7EQD - chains L and 9 of the 35 polymer chains in the assembly; structure by electron microscopy, 2.76 A resolution.

# Chain L
Protein: Reaction center protein L chain
From: Rhodospirillum rubrum
UniProtKB: P10717 (RCEL_RHORU); residue numbers follow UniProt; this construct covers 2-276
Sequence (275 residues; row label = number of the first residue in the row):
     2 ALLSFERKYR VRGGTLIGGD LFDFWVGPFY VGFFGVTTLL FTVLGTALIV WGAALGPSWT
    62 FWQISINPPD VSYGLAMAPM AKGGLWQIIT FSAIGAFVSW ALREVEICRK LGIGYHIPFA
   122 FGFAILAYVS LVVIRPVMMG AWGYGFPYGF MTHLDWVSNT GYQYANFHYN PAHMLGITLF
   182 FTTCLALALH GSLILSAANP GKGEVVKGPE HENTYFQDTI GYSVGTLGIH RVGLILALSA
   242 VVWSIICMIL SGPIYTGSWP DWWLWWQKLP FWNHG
Metal / ion sites: Fe ion: His191, His231 (shared with 3 residues of chain M)
Ligand contacts:
  - Trans-Geranyl BACTERIOCHLOROPHYLL A (07D), molecule 1: Ile50, Phe62, Tyr129, Leu132, Phe147, Gly150, Phe151, Met152, His154, Leu155, Trp157, Val158
  - Trans-Geranyl BACTERIOCHLOROPHYLL A (07D), molecule 2: Phe98, Phe122, Ala125, Ile126, Ala128, Tyr129, Leu132, Trp157, Val158, Ser159, Thr161, Gly162, Tyr163, Phe168, His169, His174, Gly177, Ile178, Phe181, Phe182, Val242, Ser245, Ile246, Cys248, Met249
  - Trans-Geranyl BACTERIOCHLOROPHYLL A (07D), molecule 3: Val158, Tyr163, His169, Phe182
  - Trans-Geranyl BACTERIOCHLOROPHYLL A (07D), molecule 4: His169, Met175, Ile178, Thr179, Phe182, Thr183, Leu186
  - Trans-Geranyl BACTERIOPHEOPHYTIN A (08I), molecule 1: Thr39, Phe42, Thr43, Gly46, Thr47, Ile50, Ile90, Ser93, Ala94, Ala97, Phe98, Trp101, Glu105, Ile118, Ala121, Phe122, Phe124, Ala125, Tyr129, Phe147, Tyr149, Gly150, Phe151, His154, Phe181, Ala238, Leu239, Val242
  - Trans-Geranyl BACTERIOPHEOPHYTIN A (08I), molecule 2: Phe182, Cys185, Leu186, Ala189, Leu190, Ile221
  - RQ0 (2-azanyl-5-[(2E,6E,8E,10E,12E,14E,18E,22E,26E,30E,34E)-3,7,11,15,19,23,27,31,35,39-decamethyltetraconta-2,6,8,10,12,14,18,22,26,30,34,38-dodecaenyl]-3-methoxy-6-methyl-cyclohexa-2,5-diene-1,4-dione): Val27, Phe30, Val32, Leu40, Val44, Thr47, Ala48, Val51, Trp101, Arg104
  - ubiquinone-10 (U10), molecule 1: Pro172, Met175, Leu176, Thr179, Trp264
  - ubiquinone-10 (U10), molecule 2: Thr183, Ala187, Leu190, His191, Leu194, Ile195, Glu213, Asn214, Phe217, Ile221, Tyr223, Ser224, Val225, Gly226, Thr227, Ile230, Leu237
UniProt features mapped onto this chain:
  - binding site ((7R,8Z)-bacteriochlorophyll b): His154, His174
  - binding site (Fe cation): His191, His231
  - binding site (a ubiquinone): Phe217
What the authors report for this chain:
  - binding site for Trans-Geranyl BACTERIOCHLOROPHYLL A: His169, His174
  - Trans-Geranyl BACTERIOCHLOROPHYLL A coordination: His174

# Chain 9
Protein: Light-harvesting protein B-870 alpha chain
From: Rhodospirillum rubrum
UniProtKB: P02947 (LHA_RHORU); residue numbers follow UniProt; this construct covers 1-62
Sequence (62 residues; numbered 1 to 62; the number before each row is that of its first residue):
     1 MWRIWQLFDP RQALVGLATF LFVLALLIHF ILLSTERFNW LEGASTKPVQ TSMVMPSSDL
    61 AV
Not modelled in the structure: 48-62
Modified / non-standard residues: Met1 (N-formylmethionine; FME)
Ligand contacts:
  - Trans-Geranyl BACTERIOCHLOROPHYLL A (07D), molecule 1: Ala18, Leu21, Phe22, Ala25, His29, Leu32, Phe38, Trp40
  - Trans-Geranyl BACTERIOCHLOROPHYLL A (07D), molecule 2: Leu21, Leu24, Ala25, Ile28, His29, Leu32, Phe38
  - spirilloxanthin (CRT), molecule 1: Arg3, Ile4, Gln6, Leu7
  - spirilloxanthin (CRT), molecule 2: Leu14, Leu17, Phe20, Leu21, Leu24, Ile28, Ile31
  - spirilloxanthin (CRT), molecule 3: Phe22, Ala25, Leu26, His29, Phe30, Leu33, Trp40
UniProt features mapped onto this chain:
  - binding site (a bacteriochlorophyll): His29
  - modified residue: Met1 (N-formylmethionine)
What the authors report for this chain:
  - binding site for Trans-Geranyl BACTERIOCHLOROPHYLL A: His29, Trp40

# Chain L / chain 9 interface
Contacting residue pairs - 18 pairs, chain L then chain 9:
  Asp21(L) with Arg11(9), salt bridge
  Leu22(L) with Arg11(9); Gln12(9)
  Phe23(L) with Val15(9), hydrophobic
  Phe25(L) with Gln12(9)
  Leu41(L) with Val23(9), hydrophobic
  Val44(L) with Val23(9), hydrophobic
  Leu45(L) with Val23(9), hydrophobic; Leu26(9), hydrophobic
  Ala48(L) with Leu27(9), hydrophobic
  Leu49(L) with Leu27(9), hydrophobic
  Trp52(L) with Ile31(9), hydrophobic; Ser34(9), hydrogen bond
  Met81(L) with Phe30(9), hydrophobic; Leu33(9), hydrophobic; Ser34(9)
  Ala82(L) with Ser34(9)
  Ile89(L) with Phe30(9), hydrophobic
Also at the interface, not in a pair above, chain L (16 interface residues in all): Val37, Leu56, Pro80
Also at the interface, not in a pair above, chain 9 (13 interface residues in all): Thr19, Phe22, Glu42

# In short
Chain L and chain 9 form an interface of 16 and 13 residues respectively; the contacts include 1 hydrogen bond
and 1 salt bridge. Polar pairs include Asp21(L)-Arg11(9) and Trp52(L)-Ser34(9). The paper reports a binding
site for Trans-Geranyl BACTERIOCHLOROPHYLL A at His169(L), His174(L) and His29(9) among others; Trans-Geranyl
BACTERIOCHLOROPHYLL A coordination by His174(L).
Here chain L is Reaction center protein L chain and chain 9 is Light-harvesting protein B-870 alpha chain,
both from Rhodospirillum rubrum. Entry 7EQD (Structure of photosynthetic LH1-rc super-complex of
rhodospirillum rubrum) was determined by electron microscopy.
